PDB entry 5CP6 | X-ray diffraction, 2.60 A resolution | chains I and E of the 10 polymer chains in the assembly

[Chain I]
Molecule: 145-nt DNA strand
Sequence (145 nucleotides; numbered -72 to 72; the number before each row is that of its first residue; numbers below 1 keep their minus sign (DA-72 is residue -72)):
   -72 ATCAATATCC ACCTGCAGAT ACTACCAAAA GTGTATTTGG AAACTGCTCC ATCAAAAGGC
   -12 ATGTTCAGCT GAATCAGCTG AACATGCCTT TTGATGGAGC AGTTTCCAAA TACACTTTTG
    48 GTAGTATCTG CAGGTGGATA TTGAT
Metal / ion sites: Ru ion near DG-15 (its only coordinating residue here)
Residues lining bound ligands: RUH ((ethane6-5,8,9,10-tetrahydroanthracene)Ru(II)(ethylene-diamine)Cl): DA-16, DG-15, DG-14

[Chain E]
Protein: Histone H3.2
Source organism: Xenopus laevis
UniProtKB: P84233 (H32_XENLA); residues 1-135 here correspond to UniProt positions 2-136 (UniProt number = residue number + 1)
Amino-acid sequence (135 residues; row label = number of the first residue in the row):
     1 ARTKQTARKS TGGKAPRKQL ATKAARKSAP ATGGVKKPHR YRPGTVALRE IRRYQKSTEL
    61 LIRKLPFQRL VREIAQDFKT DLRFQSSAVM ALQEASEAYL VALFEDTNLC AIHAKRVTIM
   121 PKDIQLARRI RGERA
Disordered / not traced: 1-37, 134-135
Construct notes: variant Ala102 (Gly103 in P84233)
Metal / ion sites: Mg2+: Asp77 (shared with 1 residue of chain D)

[How chain I and chain E interact]
Contacting residue pairs (27; chain I residue first):
  DA-68(I) - His39(E)  phosphate contact
  DT-67(I) - Tyr41(E)  sugar contact
  DA-66(I) - Tyr41(E)  sugar contact
  DA-66(I) - Arg49(E)  phosphate contact
  DT-65(I) - Arg49(E)  phosphate contact
  DA8(I) - Pro43(E)  phosphate contact
  DA8(I) - Gly44(E)  hydrogen bond to the phosphate
  DA9(I) - Arg40(E)  hydrogen bond to the base
  DA9(I) - Tyr41(E)  sugar contact
  DA9(I) - Arg42(E)  phosphate contact
  DA9(I) - Pro43(E)  phosphate contact
  DA9(I) - Gly44(E)  hydrogen bond to the phosphate
  DA9(I) - Thr45(E)  hydrogen bond to the phosphate
  DA9(I) - Val46(E)  hydrogen bond to the phosphate
  DA9(I) - Ala47(E)  hydrogen bond to the phosphate
  DC10(I) - Arg40(E)  hydrogen bond to the sugar
  DC10(I) - Tyr41(E)  hydrogen bond to the phosphate
  DC10(I) - Val46(E)  phosphate contact
  DT17(I) - Arg63(E)  hydrogen bond to the phosphate
  DT17(I) - Leu65(E)  phosphate contact
  DT17(I) - Pro66(E)  phosphate contact
  DT17(I) - Arg69(E)  salt bridge to the phosphate
  DT18(I) - Arg63(E)  salt bridge to the phosphate
  DT18(I) - Lys64(E)  hydrogen bond to the phosphate
  DT18(I) - Leu65(E)  hydrogen bond to the phosphate
  DA25(I) - Arg83(E)  sugar contact
  DG26(I) - Arg83(E)  sugar contact
Also at the interface, not in a pair above, chain I (13 interface residues in all): DG-2, DG7
Also at the interface, not in a pair above, chain E (19 interface residues in all): Glu50, Lys115, Thr118

[Overview]
13 residues of chain I and 19 residues of chain E are in contact; the contacts include 11 hydrogen bonds and 2
salt bridges. Polar pairs include DA9(I)-Arg40(E), DC10(I)-Arg40(E) and DA8(I)-Gly44(E). Ligands of chain I:
compound RUH.
Here chain I is a 145-nt DNA strand and chain E is Histone H3.2 (Xenopus laevis). Entry 5CP6 (Nucleosome Core
Particle with Adducts from the Anticancer Compound,
[(eta6-5,8,9,10-tetrahydroanthracene)Ru(ethylenediamine)Cl][PF6]) was determined by X-ray diffraction.
